3PQY - chains A and E of the 5 polymer chains in the assembly; structure by X-ray diffraction, 3.19 A resolution.

[Chain A]
Protein: H-2 class I histocompatibility antigen, D-B alpha chain
Organism: Mus musculus
UniProtKB: P01899 (HA11_MOUSE); residues 2-276 here correspond to UniProt positions 26-300 (UniProt number = residue number + 24)
Amino-acid sequence (275 residues; each row starts with the number of its first residue):
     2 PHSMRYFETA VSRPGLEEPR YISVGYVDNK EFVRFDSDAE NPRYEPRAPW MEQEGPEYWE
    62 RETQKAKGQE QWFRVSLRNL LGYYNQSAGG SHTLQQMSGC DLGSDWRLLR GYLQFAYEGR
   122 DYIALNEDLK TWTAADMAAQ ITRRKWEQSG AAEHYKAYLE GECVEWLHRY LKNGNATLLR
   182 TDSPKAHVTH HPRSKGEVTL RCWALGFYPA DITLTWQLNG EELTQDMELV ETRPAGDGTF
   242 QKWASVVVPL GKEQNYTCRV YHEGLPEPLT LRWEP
Disulfide bonds: Cys101-Cys164, Cys203-Cys259

[Chain E]
Protein: T cell receptor beta, variable 29, Human nkt tcr beta chain
Organism: Mus musculus
UniProtKB: chimeric construct of A0A0G2LB96, K7N5M4: residues 1-107 from A0A0G2LB96 (A0A0G2LB96_MOUSE) positions 20-113 (offset varies); residues 111-253 from K7N5M4 positions 107-249 (UniProt number = residue number - 4)
Amino-acid sequence (240 residues; each row starts with the number of its first residue; note: 13 numbers in that range are skipped by the numbering (no residue carries them; nothing is unmodelled there)):
     1 DMKVTQMPRY LIKRMGENVL LECGQDMSHE T
    39 MYWYRQDPGL GLQLIYISYD VDS
    66 NSEGDIP
    74 KGYRVSRK
    83 KREHFSLILD SAKTNQTSVY FCASSFGREQ YFGPGTRLTV LEDLKNVFPP EVAVFEPSEA
   143 EISHTQKATL VCLATGFYPD HVELSWWVNG KEVHSGVCTD PQPLKEQPAL NDSRYALSSR
   203 LRVSATFWQN PRNHFRCQVQ FYGLSENDEW TQDRAKPVTQ IVSAEAWGRA D
Sequence notes: linker (108-110); conflict Leu123 (Thr119 in K7N5M4)
Disulfide bonds: Cys23-Cys104, Cys154-Cys219

[Chain A / chain E interface]
Contacting residue pairs (11; chain A residue first):
  Gln72(A) - Tyr57(E)
  Arg75(A) - Ser61(E)  hydrogen bond
  Val76(A) - Glu30(E)
  Arg79(A) - Asp58(E)  salt bridge
  Arg79(A) - Arg84(E)
  Asn80(A) - Glu30(E)  hydrogen bond
  Asn80(A) - Arg84(E)  hydrogen bond
  Lys146(A) - Glu30(E)  salt bridge
  Lys146(A) - Phe108(E)
  Gln149(A) - Arg110(E)  hydrogen bond (backbone-side chain)
  Ser150(A) - Arg110(E)
Interface residues without a listed pair, chain E (9 interface residues in all): Val59, Gly109

[Summary]
8 residues of chain A and 9 residues of chain E are in contact; the contacts include 4 hydrogen bonds and 2
salt bridges. Polar contacts include Arg79(A)-Asp58(E), Lys146(A)-Glu30(E) and Arg75(A)-Ser61(E).
Chain A is H-2 class I histocompatibility antigen, D-B alpha chain and chain E is T cell receptor beta,
variable 29, Human nkt tcr beta chain, both from Mus musculus; the structure, Crystal Structure of 6218 TCR in
complex with the H2Db-PA224, was determined by X-ray diffraction.
